Entry 5BKL (X-ray diffraction, 2.94 A resolution); this record covers chains K and m of the 39 polymer chains in the assembly.

== Chain K ==
Protein: Coat protein
Source organism: Satellite tobacco mosaic virus
UniProtKB: P17574 (COAT_STMV); residues 1-159 here = UniProt positions 1-159
Sequence (159 residues; each row starts with the number of its first residue):
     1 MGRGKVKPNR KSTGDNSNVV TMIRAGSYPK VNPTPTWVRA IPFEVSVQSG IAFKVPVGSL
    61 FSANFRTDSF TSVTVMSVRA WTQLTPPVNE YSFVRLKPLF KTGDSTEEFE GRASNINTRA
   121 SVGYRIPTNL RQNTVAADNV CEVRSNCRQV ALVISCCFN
Unresolved in the structure: 1-14
Bound ions: Mg2+: Ser92, Ile116

== Chain m ==
Molecule: 11-nt RNA strand
Source organism: Satellite tobacco mosaic virus
Sequence (11 nucleotides; each row starts with the number of its first residue):
   182 UUUUUUUUUU U
Unresolved in the structure: 191-192

== Chain K / chain m interface ==
Contacting residue pairs (7):
  Asn16(K) with U183(m), hydrogen bond to the sugar; U184(m), sugar contact
  Ser17(K) with U184(m), hydrogen bond to the phosphate; U185(m), hydrogen bond to the phosphate
  Asn18(K) with U184(m), sugar contact
  Val19(K) with U185(m), sugar contact
  Thr21(K) with U185(m), phosphate contact
Also at the interface, not in a pair above, chain K (6 interface residues in all): Val20
Also at the interface, not in a pair above, chain m (4 interface residues in all): U186

== In short ==
6 residues of chain K face 4 of chain m across their interface, with 3 hydrogen bonds. Polar pairs include
Asn16(K)-U183(m), Ser17(K)-U184(m) and Ser17(K)-U185(m). Ser92(K) and Ile116(K) form the Mg2+ site.
Chain K is Coat protein and chain m is an 11-nt RNA strand, both from Satellite tobacco mosaic virus; the
structure, Crystallographic structure of the cubic crystal form of STMV (77.9 degree rotation) grown from
NaCl, was determined by X-ray diffraction, deposited together with 5BKN, 7M2T, 7M2V, 7M3T, 7M50 and 7M57.
